7X1B - chains A and C of the 3 polymer chains in the assembly; structure by X-ray diffraction, 1.40 A resolution.

== Chain A ==
Name: HLA-B
Source organism: Homo sapiens
UniProt: A0A1J0KHA6 (A0A1J0KHA6_HUMAN); residues 1-277 here correspond to UniProt positions 25-301 (UniProt number = residue number + 24)
Sequence (277 residues; row label = number of the first residue in the row):
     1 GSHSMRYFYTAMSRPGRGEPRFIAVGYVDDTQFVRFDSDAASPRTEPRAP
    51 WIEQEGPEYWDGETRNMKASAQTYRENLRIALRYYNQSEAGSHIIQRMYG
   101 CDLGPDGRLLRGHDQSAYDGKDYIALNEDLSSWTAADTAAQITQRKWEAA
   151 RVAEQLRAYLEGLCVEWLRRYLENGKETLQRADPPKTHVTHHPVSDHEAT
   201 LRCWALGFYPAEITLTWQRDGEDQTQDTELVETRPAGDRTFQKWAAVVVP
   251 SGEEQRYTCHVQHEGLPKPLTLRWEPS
Cystine bridges: Cys101-Cys164, Cys203-Cys259

== Chain C ==
Name: Lys-ala-gly-gln-val-val-thr-ile
Sequence (8 residues; row label = number of the first residue in the row):
     1 KAGQVVTI

== Interface between chain A and chain C ==
Pairs across the interface - 35 pairs, chain A then chain C:
  Met5(A) - Lys1(C)
  Tyr7(A) - Lys1(C)  hydrogen bond (side chain-backbone)
  Tyr7(A) - Ala2(C)  hydrogen bond (side chain-backbone)
  Tyr9(A) - Ala2(C)
  Tyr9(A) - Val5(C)  hydrophobic
  Glu63(A) - Lys1(C)
  Glu63(A) - Ala2(C)  hydrogen bond (side chain-backbone)
  Asn66(A) - Ala2(C)
  Asn66(A) - Gly3(C)  hydrogen bond (side chain-backbone)
  Asn66(A) - Gln4(C)
  Met67(A) - Ala2(C)  hydrophobic
  Ser70(A) - Val5(C)
  Thr73(A) - Val5(C)
  Thr73(A) - Val6(C)
  Thr73(A) - Thr7(C)
  Tyr74(A) - Val5(C)  hydrophobic
  Asn77(A) - Val6(C)  hydrogen bond (side chain-backbone)
  Asn77(A) - Thr7(C)  hydrogen bond
  Asn77(A) - Ile8(C)  hydrogen bond (side chain-backbone)
  Ile80(A) - Thr7(C)
  Ile80(A) - Ile8(C)
  Tyr84(A) - Ile8(C)  hydrogen bond (side chain-backbone)
  Arg97(A) - Gln4(C)  hydrogen bond (side chain-backbone)
  Arg97(A) - Val5(C)
  Tyr99(A) - Ala2(C)
  Tyr99(A) - Gly3(C)  hydrogen bond (side chain-backbone)
  Thr143(A) - Ile8(C)  hydrogen bond (side chain-backbone)
  Lys146(A) - Ile8(C)  hydrogen bond (side chain-backbone)
  Trp147(A) - Val6(C)
  Trp147(A) - Thr7(C)  hydrogen bond (side chain-backbone)
  Tyr159(A) - Lys1(C)  hydrogen bond (side chain-backbone)
  Tyr159(A) - Ala2(C)
  Tyr159(A) - Gly3(C)  hydrogen bond (side chain-backbone)
  Trp167(A) - Lys1(C)
  Tyr171(A) - Lys1(C)  hydrogen bond (side chain-backbone)
Also at the interface, not in a pair above, chain A (26 interface residues in all): Tyr59, Ala81, Tyr123, Val152, Gln155, Leu163
From the paper, about this interface:
  - pairs named by the authors: Glu63(A)-Ala2(C) (water-mediated contact), Asn66(A)-Ala2(C) (water-mediated contact), Ser70(A)-Val5(C), Thr73(A)-Val5(C) (water-mediated contact), Asn77(A)-Ile8(C) (hydrogen bond), Asn77(A)-Val6(C) (hydrogen bond), Tyr84(A)-Ile8(C) (hydrogen bond), Arg97(A)-Gln4(C) (hydrogen bond), Tyr99(A)-Ala2(C), Thr143(A)-Ile8(C) (hydrogen bond), Lys146(A)-Ile8(C) (hydrogen bond), Trp147(A)-Val6(C)

== In short ==
Chain A and chain C form an interface of 26 and 8 residues respectively, with 16 hydrogen bonds. Among the
polar pairs are Tyr7(A)-Lys1(C), Tyr7(A)-Ala2(C) and Glu63(A)-Ala2(C). The paper describes water-mediated
contacts between Glu63(A) and Ala2(C), Asn66(A) and Ala2(C) and Thr73(A) and Val5(C); contacts between
Ser70(A) and Val5(C), Tyr99(A) and Ala2(C) and Trp147(A) and Val6(C); hydrogen bonds between Asn77(A) and
Ile8(C), Asn77(A) and Val6(C) and Tyr84(A) and Ile8(C) among others.
Chain A is HLA-B (Homo sapiens) and chain C is Lys-ala-gly-gln-val-val-thr-ile; the structure, Crystal
structure of peptide KAGQVVTI in complex with HLA-B5801, was determined by X-ray diffraction, deposited
together with 7WZZ, 7X00 and 7X1C.
